Entry 8UOM (X-ray diffraction, 3.20 A resolution); this record covers chains A and B of the 3 polymer chains in the assembly.

[Chain A]
Name: Lysine-specific histone demethylase 1A
Source organism: Homo sapiens
Notes: EC 1.14.99.66
Reference sequence: O60341 (KDM1A_HUMAN); residue numbers follow UniProt; this construct covers 1-852
Sequence (871 residues; numbered -18 to 852; the number before each row is that of its first residue; numbers below 1 keep their minus sign (Gly-18 is residue -18)):
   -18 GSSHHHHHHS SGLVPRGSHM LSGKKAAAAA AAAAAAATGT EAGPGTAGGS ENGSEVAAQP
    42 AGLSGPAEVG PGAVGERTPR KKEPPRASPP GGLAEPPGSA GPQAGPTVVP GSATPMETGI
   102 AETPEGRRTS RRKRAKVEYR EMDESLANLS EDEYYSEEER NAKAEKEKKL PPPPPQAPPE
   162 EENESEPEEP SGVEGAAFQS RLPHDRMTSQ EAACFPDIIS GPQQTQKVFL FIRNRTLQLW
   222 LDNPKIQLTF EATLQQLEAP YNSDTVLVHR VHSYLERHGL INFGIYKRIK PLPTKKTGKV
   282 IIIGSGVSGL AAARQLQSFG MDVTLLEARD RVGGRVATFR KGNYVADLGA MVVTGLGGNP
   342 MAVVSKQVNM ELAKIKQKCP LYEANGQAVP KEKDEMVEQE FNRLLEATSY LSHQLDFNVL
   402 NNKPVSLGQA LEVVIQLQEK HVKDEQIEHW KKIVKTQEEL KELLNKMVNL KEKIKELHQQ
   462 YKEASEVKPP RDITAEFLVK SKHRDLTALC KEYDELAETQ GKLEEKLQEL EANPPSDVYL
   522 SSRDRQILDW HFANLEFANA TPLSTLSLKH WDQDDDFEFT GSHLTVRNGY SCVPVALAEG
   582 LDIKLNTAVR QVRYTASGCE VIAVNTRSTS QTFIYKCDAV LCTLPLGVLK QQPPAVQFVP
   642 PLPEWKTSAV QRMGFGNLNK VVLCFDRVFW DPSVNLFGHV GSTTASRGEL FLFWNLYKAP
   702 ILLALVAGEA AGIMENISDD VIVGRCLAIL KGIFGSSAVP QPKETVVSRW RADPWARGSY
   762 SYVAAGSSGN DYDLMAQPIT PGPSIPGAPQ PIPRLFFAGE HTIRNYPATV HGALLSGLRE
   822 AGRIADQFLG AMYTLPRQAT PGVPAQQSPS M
Unresolved in the structure: -18 to 170, 837-852
Construct notes: expression tag (-18 to 0)
Small-molecule neighbours: HUF ([[(2R,3S,4R,5R)-5-(6-aminopurin-9-yl)-3,4-bis(oxidanyl)oxolan-2-yl]methoxy-oxidanyl-phosphoryl] [(2R,3S,4S)-5-[5-methanoyl-7,8-dimethyl-2,4-bis(oxidanylidene)-1H-benzo[g]pteridin-10-yl]-2,3,4-tris(oxidanyl)pentyl] hydrogen phosphate): Ile284, Gly285, Ser286, Gly287, Val288, Ser289, Gly290, Leu307, Glu308, Ala309, Arg310, Gly314, Gly315, Arg316, Val317, Leu329, Gly330, Ala331, Met332, Val333, Phe538, Thr588, Ala589, Val590, Thr624, Leu625, Pro626, Val629, Val637, Leu659, Trp751, Trp756, Ser760, Tyr761, Gly800, Glu801, Ala809, Thr810, Val811, His812, Ala814
Reported in the primary citation:
  - mutagenesis - T684DEL/T685DEL/A686DEL/S687DEL: increased growth in response to AW4
  - mutagenesis - T684DEL/T685DEL/A686DEL/S687DEL: unchanged catalytic activity

[Chain B]
Name: REST corepressor 1
Source organism: Homo sapiens
Reference sequence: Q9UKL0 (RCOR1_HUMAN); residues 305-440 here correspond to UniProt positions 308-443 (UniProt number = residue number + 3)
Sequence (144 residues; numbered 297 to 440; the number before each row is that of its first residue):
   297 GPLGSPEFRA KRKPPKGMFL SQEDVEAVSA NATAATTVLR QLDMELVSVK RQIQNIKQTN
   357 SALKEKLDGG IEPYRLPEVI QKCNARWTTE EQLLAVQAIR KYGRDFQAIS DVIGNKSVVQ
   417 VKNFFVNYRR RFNIDEVLQE WEAE
Unresolved in the structure: 297-307
Construct notes: expression tag (297-304)

[Interface between chain A and chain B]
Contacting residue pairs (83; chain A residue first):
  Arg384(A) - Lys312(B)  hydrogen bond (side chain-backbone)
  Arg384(A) - Gly313(B)
  Arg384(A) - Met314(B)
  Leu385(A) - Met314(B)  hydrophobic
  Glu387(A) - Pro311(B)
  Ala388(A) - Met314(B)  hydrophobic
  Ala388(A) - Leu316(B)  hydrophobic
  Tyr391(A) - Lys309(B)
  Tyr391(A) - Pro310(B)
  Gln395(A) - Arg308(B)
  Leu401(A) - Ser325(B)
  Gln417(A) - Val324(B)
  Gln417(A) - Ala331(B)
  Leu418(A) - Phe315(B)
  Leu418(A) - Leu316(B)  hydrophobic
  Leu418(A) - Asp320(B)
  Leu418(A) - Val321(B)  hydrophobic
  Leu418(A) - Val324(B)  hydrophobic
  Gln419(A) - Gly313(B)  hydrogen bond (side chain-backbone)
  Gln419(A) - Met314(B)  hydrogen bond
  Gln419(A) - Phe315(B)  hydrogen bond (side chain-backbone)
  Gln419(A) - Leu316(B)
  Glu420(A) - Leu335(B)
  Lys421(A) - Asp320(B)  salt bridge
  Lys421(A) - Leu335(B)
  His422(A) - Phe315(B)
  Lys424(A) - Leu338(B)
  Lys424(A) - Asp339(B)  salt bridge
  Asp425(A) - Leu338(B)
  Gln427(A) - Leu342(B)
  Ile428(A) - Glu341(B)
  Trp431(A) - Val345(B)  hydrophobic
  Trp431(A) - Ile349(B)  hydrophobic
  Ile434(A) - Ile349(B)  hydrophobic
  Val435(A) - Val345(B)  hydrophobic
  Val435(A) - Ile349(B)  hydrophobic
  Gln438(A) - Ile352(B)
  Gln438(A) - Asn356(B)
  Glu439(A) - Ile352(B)
  Leu441(A) - Asn356(B)
  Lys442(A) - Ile352(B)
  Lys442(A) - Asn356(B)  hydrogen bond (backbone-side chain)
  Leu445(A) - Asn356(B)
  Leu445(A) - Leu359(B)  hydrophobic
  Leu445(A) - Lys360(B)
  Asn446(A) - Leu359(B)
  Met448(A) - Leu363(B)
  Val449(A) - Leu363(B)
  Lys452(A) - Leu363(B)
  Lys452(A) - Asp364(B)  hydrogen bond (side chain-backbone)
  Lys452(A) - Gly366(B)  hydrogen bond (side chain-backbone)
  Ile455(A) - Ile367(B)  hydrophobic
  Ile455(A) - Tyr370(B)  hydrophobic
  Lys456(A) - Tyr370(B)
  His459(A) - Tyr370(B)
  Tyr462(A) - Leu372(B)  hydrophobic
  Ile474(A) - Glu386(B)
  Ile474(A) - Leu389(B)  hydrophobic
  Ile474(A) - Leu390(B)  hydrophobic
  Ile474(A) - Gln393(B)
  Thr475(A) - Gln393(B)
  Phe478(A) - Leu390(B)  hydrophobic
  Phe478(A) - Gln393(B)
  Phe478(A) - Lys397(B)
  Phe478(A) - Val408(B)  hydrophobic
  Lys481(A) - Leu390(B)
  Lys481(A) - Val408(B)
  Ser482(A) - Lys397(B)  hydrogen bond
  Ser482(A) - Tyr398(B)
  His484(A) - Leu372(B)
  His484(A) - Pro373(B)
  Arg485(A) - Tyr398(B)  hydrogen bond
  Arg485(A) - Ala404(B)
  Arg485(A) - Asp407(B)
  Asp486(A) - Lys397(B)  salt bridge
  Asp486(A) - Tyr398(B)  hydrogen bond
  Leu487(A) - Tyr370(B)
  Cys491(A) - Ile367(B)  hydrophobic
  Tyr494(A) - Leu363(B)
  Tyr494(A) - Gly366(B)
  Tyr494(A) - Ile367(B)  hydrophobic
  Asp495(A) - Arg371(B)  salt bridge
  Glu505(A) - Lys360(B)  salt bridge
Other interface residues (no listed pair), chain A (54 interface residues in all): Glu381, Leu392, Leu396, Phe398, Val414, Val415, Lys432, Glu477
Other interface residues (no listed pair), chain B (49 interface residues in all): Gln318, Lys346, Lys353, Lys362, Pro369, Val375, Ala394

[Summary]
Chain A and chain B form an interface of 54 and 49 residues respectively; the contacts include 10 hydrogen
bonds and 5 salt bridges. Polar contacts include Lys421(A)-Asp320(B), Lys424(A)-Asp339(B) and
Asp486(A)-Lys397(B). From the paper: T684DEL/T685DEL/A686DEL/S687DEL of chain A increase growth in response to
AW4; T684DEL/T685DEL/A686DEL/S687DEL of chain A leave catalytic activity unchanged.
Chain A is Lysine-specific histone demethylase 1A and chain B is REST corepressor 1, both from Homo sapiens;
the structure, LSD1-CoREST with N-formyl-FAD in complex with H3dimeK4 histone tail, was determined by X-ray
diffraction (same publication as 8BOP, 8BOX, 8F2Z, 8F30, 8F59, 8F6S and 18 further entries).
